Entry 8SRM (electron microscopy, 4.46 A resolution (low resolution: residue-level contacts below are approximate; hydrogen-bond / salt-bridge calls are withheld)); this record covers chains D and F of the 6 polymer chains in the assembly.

[Chain D]
Protein: Serine/threonine-protein kinase ULK1
Organism: Homo sapiens
Notes: EC 2.7.11.1
UniProt: O75385 (ULK1_HUMAN); numbering as in UniProt (aligned over 836-1050)
Amino-acid sequence (215 residues; numbered 836 to 1050; the number before each row is that of its first residue):
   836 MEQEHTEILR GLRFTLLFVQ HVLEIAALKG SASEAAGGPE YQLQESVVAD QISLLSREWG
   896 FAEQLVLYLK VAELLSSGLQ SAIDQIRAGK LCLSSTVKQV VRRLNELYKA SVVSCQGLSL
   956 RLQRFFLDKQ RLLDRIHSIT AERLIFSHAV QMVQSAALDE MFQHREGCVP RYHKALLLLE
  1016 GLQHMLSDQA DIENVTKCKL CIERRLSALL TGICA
Not modelled in the structure: 836-839, 1045-1050

[Chain F]
Protein: Autophagy-related protein 13
Organism: Homo sapiens
UniProt: O75143 (ATG13_HUMAN), isoform O75143-4; residues 450-517 here correspond to UniProt positions 334-401 (UniProt number = residue number - 116)
Amino-acid sequence (73 residues; numbered 450 to 522; the number before each row is that of its first residue):
   450 KPAFSKDDIL PMDLGTFYRE FQNPPQLSSL SIDIGAQSMA EDLDSLPEKL AVHEKNVREF
   510 DAFVETLQGS DEA
Not modelled in the structure: 450-461, 477-486, 517-522
Construct notes: expression tag (518-522)
UniProt features mapped onto this chain:
  - modified residue: Ser477 (Phosphoserine)

[Chain D / chain F interface]
Pairs across the interface - 18 pairs, chain D then chain F:
  Leu914(D) - Asn505(F)
  Leu914(D) - Phe509(F)
  Ser930(D) - Leu516(F)
  Lys933(D) - Leu516(F)
  Leu968(D) - Ala489(F)
  Asp969(D) - Ser487(F)
  Asp969(D) - Met488(F)
  Asp969(D) - Ala489(F)
  Arg970(D) - Ser487(F)
  Ile971(D) - Ser487(F)
  Ile971(D) - Met488(F)
  His972(D) - Ser487(F)
  His972(D) - Met488(F)
  Ser973(D) - Met488(F)
  Ala1025(D) - Leu476(F)
  Arg1039(D) - Asp462(F)
  Ser1042(D) - Asp462(F)
  Ala1043(D) - Asp462(F)
Also at the interface, not in a pair above, chain D (17 interface residues in all): Ser911, Gln915, Gln989, Asn1029
Also at the interface, not in a pair above, chain F (13 interface residues in all): Thr465, Phe470, Pro474, Gln475, His502

[In short]
17 residues of chain D and 13 residues of chain F are in contact.
Here chain D is Serine/threonine-protein kinase ULK1 and chain F is Autophagy-related protein 13, both from
Homo sapiens. Entry 8SRM (Structure of human ULK1 complex core (2:2:2 stoichiometry) of the ATG13(450-517)
mutant) was determined by electron microscopy together with 8SOI, 8SOR and 8SQZ from the same study.
